Entry 7VWZ (electron microscopy, 4.00 A resolution); this record covers chains D and 1 of the 10 polymer chains in the assembly.

== Chain D ==
Molecule: DNA-directed RNA polymerase subunit beta'
Organism: Escherichia coli K-12
Notes: EC 2.7.7.6
UniProtKB: P0A8T7 (RPOC_ECOLI); residues 1-1407 here = UniProt positions 1-1407
Amino-acid sequence (1407 residues; each row starts with the number of its first residue):
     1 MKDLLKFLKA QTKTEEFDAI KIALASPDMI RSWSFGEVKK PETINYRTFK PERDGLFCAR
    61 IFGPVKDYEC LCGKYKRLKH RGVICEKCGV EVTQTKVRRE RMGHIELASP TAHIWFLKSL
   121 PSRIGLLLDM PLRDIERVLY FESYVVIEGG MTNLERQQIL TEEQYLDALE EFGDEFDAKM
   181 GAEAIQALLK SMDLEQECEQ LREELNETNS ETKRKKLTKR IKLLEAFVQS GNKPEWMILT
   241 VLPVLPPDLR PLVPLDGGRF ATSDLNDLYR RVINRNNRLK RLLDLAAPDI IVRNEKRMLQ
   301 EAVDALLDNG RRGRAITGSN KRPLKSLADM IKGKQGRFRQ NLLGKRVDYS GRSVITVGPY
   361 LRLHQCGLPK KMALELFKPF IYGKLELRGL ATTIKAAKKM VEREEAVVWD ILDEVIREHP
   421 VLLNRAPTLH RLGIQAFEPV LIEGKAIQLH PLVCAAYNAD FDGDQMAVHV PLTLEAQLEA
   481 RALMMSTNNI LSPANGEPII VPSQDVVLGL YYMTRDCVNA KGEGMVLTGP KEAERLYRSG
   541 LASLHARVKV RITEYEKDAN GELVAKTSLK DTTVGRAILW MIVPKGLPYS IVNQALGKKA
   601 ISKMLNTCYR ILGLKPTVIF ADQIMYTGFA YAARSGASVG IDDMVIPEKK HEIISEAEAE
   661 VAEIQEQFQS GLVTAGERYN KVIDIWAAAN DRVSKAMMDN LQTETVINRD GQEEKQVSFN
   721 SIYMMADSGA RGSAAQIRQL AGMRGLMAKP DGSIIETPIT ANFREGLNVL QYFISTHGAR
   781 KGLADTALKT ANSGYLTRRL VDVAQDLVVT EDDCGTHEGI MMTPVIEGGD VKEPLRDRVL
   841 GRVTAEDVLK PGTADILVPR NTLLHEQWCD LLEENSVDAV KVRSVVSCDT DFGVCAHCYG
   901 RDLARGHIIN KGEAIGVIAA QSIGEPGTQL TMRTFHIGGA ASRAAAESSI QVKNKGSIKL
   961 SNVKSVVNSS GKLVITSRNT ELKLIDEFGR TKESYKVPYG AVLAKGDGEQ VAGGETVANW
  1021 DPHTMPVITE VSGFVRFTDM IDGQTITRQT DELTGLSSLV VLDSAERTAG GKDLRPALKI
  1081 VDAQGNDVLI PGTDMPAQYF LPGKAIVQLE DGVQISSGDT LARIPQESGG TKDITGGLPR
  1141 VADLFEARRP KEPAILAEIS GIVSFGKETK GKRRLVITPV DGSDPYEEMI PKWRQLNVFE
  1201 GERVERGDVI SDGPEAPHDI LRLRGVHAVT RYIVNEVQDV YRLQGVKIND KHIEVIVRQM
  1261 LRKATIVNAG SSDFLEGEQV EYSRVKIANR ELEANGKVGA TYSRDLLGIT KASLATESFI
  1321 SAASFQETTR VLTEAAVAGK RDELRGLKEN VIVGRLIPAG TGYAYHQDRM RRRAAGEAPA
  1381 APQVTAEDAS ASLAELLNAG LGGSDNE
Not modelled in the structure: 1-14, 120, 933-947, 1127-1136, 1184-1185, 1216-1217, 1377-1407
UniProt features mapped onto this chain:
  - binding site (Zn(2+)): Cys70, Cys72, Cys85, Cys88, Cys814, Cys888, Cys895, Cys898
  - binding site (Mg(2+)): Asp460, Asp462, Asp464
  - modified residue: Lys983 (N6-acetyllysine)
  - mutagenesis: Gln504 (Q504P: Resistant to antibiotics salinamide A and B), Asn690 (N690D: Resistant to antibiotics salinamide A and B), Met697 (M697V: Resistant to antibiotics salinamide A and B), Ala735 (A735T: Resistant to antibiotics salinamide A and B), Arg738 (R738C/H/P/S: Resistant to antibiotics salinamide A and B), Ala748 (A748E: Resistant to antibiotics salinamide A and B), Pro758 (P758S/T: Resistant to antibiotics salinamide A and B), Phe763 (F763C: Resistant to antibiotics salinamide A and B), Ser775 (S775A: Resistant to antibiotics salinamide A and B), Ala779 (A779T/V: Resistant to antibiotics salinamide A and B), Arg780 (R780C: Resistant to antibiotics salinamide A and B), Gly782 (G782A/C: Resistant to antibiotics salinamide A and B), 1 further mutagenesis entry in UniProt

== Chain 1 ==
Molecule: micF promoter DNA forward strand
Sequence (70 nucleotides; row label = number of the first residue in the row):
    20 GTATTTGACA GCACTGAATG TCAAAACAAA ACCTTCACTC GCAACTATAA TGGGAGCTGT
    80 CACGGATGCA
Not modelled in the structure: 20-24

== Chain D / chain 1 interface ==
Residue-residue contacts (6; chain D residue first):
  Tyr46(D) - DC59(1)  phosphate contact
  Tyr46(D) - DG60(1)  hydrogen bond to the phosphate
  Lys74(D) - DC52(1)  salt bridge to the phosphate
  Arg1148(D) - DG83(1)  salt bridge to the phosphate
  Arg1148(D) - DG84(1)  salt bridge to the phosphate
  Lys1311(D) - DA85(1)  phosphate contact
Other interface residues (no listed pair), chain D (5 interface residues in all): Arg133
Other interface residues (no listed pair), chain 1 (7 interface residues in all): DC88

== Overview ==
The interface between chain D and chain 1 involves 5 residues on one side and 7 on the other, with 1 hydrogen
bond and 3 salt bridges. Polar pairs include Tyr46(D)-DG60(1), Lys74(D)-DC52(1) and Arg1148(D)-DG83(1).
Here chain D is DNA-directed RNA polymerase subunit beta' (Escherichia coli K-12) and chain 1 is micF promoter
DNA forward strand. Entry 7VWZ (Cryo-EM structure of Rob-dependent transcription activation complex in a
unique conformation) was determined by electron microscopy, deposited together with 7VWY.
